5CPK - chains A and J of the 10 polymer chains in the assembly; structure by X-ray diffraction, 2.63 A resolution.

[Chain A]
Name: Histone H3.1
From: Homo sapiens
UniProtKB: P68431 (H31_HUMAN); residues 0-135 here correspond to UniProt positions 1-136 (UniProt number = residue number + 1)
Amino-acid sequence (139 residues; each row starts with the number of its first residue; numbers below 1 keep their minus sign (Gly-3 is residue -3)):
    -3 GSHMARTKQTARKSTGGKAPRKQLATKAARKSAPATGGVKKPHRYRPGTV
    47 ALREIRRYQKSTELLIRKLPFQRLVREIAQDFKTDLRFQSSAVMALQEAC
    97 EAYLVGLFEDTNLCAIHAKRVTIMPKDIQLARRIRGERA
Not modelled in the structure: -3 to 37, 135
Construct notes: expression tag (-3 to -1)
Swiss-Prot annotation at these positions:
  - modified residue: Arg2 (Asymmetric dimethylarginine), Thr3 (Phosphothreonine), Lys4 (Allysine), Gln5 (5-glutamyl dopamine), Thr6 (Phosphothreonine), Arg8 (Citrulline), Lys9 (N6,N6,N6-trimethyllysine), Ser10 (ADP-ribosylserine), Thr11 (Phosphothreonine), Lys14 (N6-(2-hydroxyisobutyryl)lysine), Arg17 (Asymmetric dimethylarginine), Lys18 (N6-(2-hydroxyisobutyryl)lysine), Lys23 (N6-(2-hydroxyisobutyryl)lysine), Arg26 (Citrulline), Lys27 (N6,N6,N6-trimethyllysine), Ser28 (ADP-ribosylserine), Lys36 (N6,N6,N6-trimethyllysine), Lys37 (N6-methyllysine), Tyr41 (Phosphotyrosine), Lys56 (N6,N6,N6-trimethyllysine) and 8 more in UniProt
  - lipidation: Lys18 (N6-decanoyllysine)

[Chain J]
Molecule: 145-nt DNA strand
Sequence (145 nucleotides; numbered 1 to 145; the number before each row is that of its first residue):
     1 ATCATTTCCATTCGAAGATTCCATTCGAATCCATTCGAAAATGATTACAT
    51 TCGAATCCATTCGAAGATTCCATTTGAGCCTGTTCGAAAATTCCATTTGA
   101 GTCCAACCAATGATTCCTCTCATTTCCATTCAATGATTCCATGAT
Modified / non-standard residues: 5CM (5-methyl-2'-deoxy-cytidine-5'-monophosphate) at position 13, 5CM (5-methyl-2'-deoxy-cytidine-5'-monophosphate) at position 26, 5CM (5-methyl-2'-deoxy-cytidine-5'-monophosphate) at position 36, 5CM (5-methyl-2'-deoxy-cytidine-5'-monophosphate) at position 52, 5CM (5-methyl-2'-deoxy-cytidine-5'-monophosphate) at position 62, 5CM (5-methyl-2'-deoxy-cytidine-5'-monophosphate) at position 85

[Interface between chain A and chain J]
Residue-residue contacts (22):
  Arg40(A) - DG82(J)  base contact
  Arg40(A) - DT83(J)  hydrogen bond to the base
  Tyr41(A) - DT6(J)  hydrogen bond to the phosphate
  Tyr41(A) - DT7(J)  sugar contact
  Tyr41(A) - DT83(J)  hydrogen bond to the phosphate
  Arg42(A) - DG82(J)  phosphate contact
  Pro43(A) - DT81(J)  phosphate contact
  Pro43(A) - DG82(J)  phosphate contact
  Gly44(A) - DT81(J)  phosphate contact
  Gly44(A) - DG82(J)  hydrogen bond to the phosphate
  Thr45(A) - DG82(J)  hydrogen bond to the phosphate
  Val46(A) - DG82(J)  hydrogen bond to the phosphate
  Ala47(A) - DG82(J)  hydrogen bond to the phosphate
  Arg49(A) - DT7(J)  phosphate contact
  Arg49(A) - DC8(J)  salt bridge to the phosphate
  Arg63(A) - DA90(J)  phosphate contact
  Arg63(A) - DT91(J)  salt bridge to the phosphate
  Lys64(A) - DT91(J)  hydrogen bond to the phosphate
  Leu65(A) - DA90(J)  phosphate contact
  Leu65(A) - DT91(J)  hydrogen bond to the phosphate
  Pro66(A) - DA90(J)  phosphate contact
  Arg69(A) - DA90(J)  salt bridge to the phosphate
Also at the interface, not in a pair above, chain A (16 interface residues in all): His39, Lys115
Also at the interface, not in a pair above, chain J (9 interface residues in all): DC71

[Overview]
Chain A and chain J form an interface of 16 and 9 residues respectively; the contacts include 9 hydrogen bonds
and 3 salt bridges. Polar contacts include Arg40(A)-DT83(J), Tyr41(A)-DT6(J) and Tyr41(A)-DT83(J).
Chain A is Histone H3.1 (Homo sapiens) and chain J is a 145-nt DNA strand; the structure, Nucleosome
containing methylated Sat2L DNA, was determined by X-ray diffraction together with 5CPI and 5CPJ from the same
study.
